2WOX - chains A and C of the 4 polymer chains in the assembly; structure by X-ray diffraction, 2.30 A resolution.

== Chain A (and C) ==
Protein: Betaine aldehyde dehydrogenase
Organism: Pseudomonas aeruginosa
Notes: EC 1.2.1.8; chain C of this document is another copy of the same molecule, construct and numbering; everything in this record applies to it too
UniProtKB: Q9HTJ1 (BETB_PSEAE); residues 2-490 here = UniProt positions 2-490
Sequence (489 residues; each row starts with the number of its first residue):
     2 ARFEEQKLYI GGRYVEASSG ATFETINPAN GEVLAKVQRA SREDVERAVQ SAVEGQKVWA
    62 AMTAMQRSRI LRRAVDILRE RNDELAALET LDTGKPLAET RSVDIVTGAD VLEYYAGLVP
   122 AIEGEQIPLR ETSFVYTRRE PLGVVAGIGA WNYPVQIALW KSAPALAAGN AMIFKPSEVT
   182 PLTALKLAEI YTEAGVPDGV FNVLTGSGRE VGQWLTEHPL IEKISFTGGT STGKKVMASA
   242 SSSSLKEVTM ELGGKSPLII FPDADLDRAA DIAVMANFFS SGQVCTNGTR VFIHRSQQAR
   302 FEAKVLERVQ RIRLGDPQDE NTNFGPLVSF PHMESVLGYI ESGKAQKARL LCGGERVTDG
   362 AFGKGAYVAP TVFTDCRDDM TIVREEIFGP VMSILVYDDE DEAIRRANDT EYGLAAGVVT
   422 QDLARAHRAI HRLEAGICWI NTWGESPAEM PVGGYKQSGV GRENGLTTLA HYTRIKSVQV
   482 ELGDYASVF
Bound ions: K+ site 1: Thr26, Ile27, Asp93, Val180; K+ site 2: Leu246 (shared with 2 residues of chain B); K+ site 3: Lys457, Gly460 (shared with 1 residue of chain B)
Ligand contacts:
  - polyethylene glycol fragment (7PE; 2-(2-(2-(2-(2-(2-ethoxyethoxy)ethoxy)ethoxy)ethoxy)ethoxy)ethanol), molecule 1: Val104, Tyr154, Gln157, Ile158, Trp161, Thr228, Phe280, Val285, Gly445, Ser447, Glu464
  - polyethylene glycol fragment (7PE), molecule 2: Ala122, Ile123, Glu124, Arg140, Leu467, Thr468, Leu470, Ala471, His472
  - NADPH (NDP; NADPH dihydro-nicotinamide-adenine-dinucleotide phosphate): Ile149, Gly150, Ala151, Trp152, Asn153, Tyr154, Ile158, Lys176, Pro177, Ser178, Glu179, Val180, Gly207, Ser208, Gly209, Arg210, Gly213, Gln214, Thr217, Phe227, Thr228, Gly229, Gly230, Thr233, Val237, Glu252, Leu253, Gly254, Val285, Cys286, Thr287, Glu387, Phe389

== How chain A and chain C interact ==
Pairs across the interface (35):
  Glu124(A) - Glu126(C)
  Glu124(A) - Gln127(C)
  Glu124(A) - Ile128(C)
  Gly125(A) - Glu126(C)
  Gly125(A) - Gln127(C)  hydrogen bond (backbone-backbone)
  Glu126(A) - Glu124(C)
  Glu126(A) - Gly125(C)
  Glu126(A) - Gln127(C)
  Gln127(A) - Glu124(C)
  Gln127(A) - Gly125(C)  hydrogen bond (backbone-backbone)
  Gln127(A) - Glu126(C)
  Gln127(A) - Tyr137(C)
  Gln127(A) - Thr138(C)  hydrogen bond (side chain-backbone)
  Gln127(A) - Arg139(C)
  Ile128(A) - Glu124(C)
  Phe135(A) - Tyr137(C)
  Tyr137(A) - Gln127(C)
  Tyr137(A) - Phe135(C)
  Thr138(A) - Gln127(C)  hydrogen bond (backbone-side chain)
  Arg139(A) - Gln127(C)
  Gln422(A) - Gln422(C)
  Gln422(A) - Asp423(C)
  Gln422(A) - Leu424(C)  hydrogen bond (backbone-backbone)
  Asp423(A) - Gln422(C)
  Leu424(A) - Gln422(C)  hydrogen bond (backbone-backbone)
  Leu424(A) - Leu424(C)
  Leu424(A) - Ala427(C)  hydrophobic
  Leu424(A) - His428(C)
  Leu424(A) - Ile441(C)  hydrophobic
  Leu424(A) - Asn442(C)
  Ala427(A) - Leu424(C)  hydrophobic
  His428(A) - Leu424(C)
  His428(A) - His428(C)  hydrogen bond
  Ile441(A) - Leu424(C)  hydrophobic
  Asn442(A) - Leu424(C)
Also at the interface, not in a pair above, chain A (20 interface residues in all): Ile123, Pro129, Leu130, Thr421
Also at the interface, not in a pair above, chain C (20 interface residues in all): Thr64, Ile123, Pro129, Thr421

== Summary ==
Chain A and chain C each contribute 20 residues to their interface, with 7 hydrogen bonds. Among the polar
pairs are Gln127(A)-Thr138(C), His428(A)-His428(C) and Gly125(A)-Gln127(C). Chain A binds NADPH and
polyethylene glycol fragment. Thr26(A), Ile27(A), Asp93(A) and Val180(A) form the K+ site 1.
Both chains are Betaine aldehyde dehydrogenase (Pseudomonas aeruginosa). Entry 2WOX (Betaine aldehyde
dehydrogenase from Pseudomonas aeruginosa with NAD(P) H-catalytic thiol adduct) was determined by X-ray
diffraction, deposited together with 3ZQA.
